PDB entry 3AZL | X-ray diffraction, 2.70 A resolution | chains G and I of the 10 polymer chains in the assembly

Chain G:
Protein: Histone H2A type 1-B/E
Source organism: Homo sapiens
UniProtKB: P04908 (H2A1B_HUMAN); residues 0-129 here correspond to UniProt positions 1-130 (UniProt number = residue number + 1)
Chain sequence (133 residues; each row starts with the number of its first residue; numbers below 1 keep their minus sign (Gly-3 is residue -3)):
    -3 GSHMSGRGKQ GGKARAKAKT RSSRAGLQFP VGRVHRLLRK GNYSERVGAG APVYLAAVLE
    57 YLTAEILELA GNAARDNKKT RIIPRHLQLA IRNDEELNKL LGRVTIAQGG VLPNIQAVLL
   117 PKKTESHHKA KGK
Not modelled in the structure: -3 to 13, 119-129
Differences from the reference sequence: expression tag (-3 to -1)

Chain I:
Molecule: 146-nt DNA strand
Sequence (146 nucleotides; each row starts with the number of its first residue):
     1 ATCAATATCC ACCTGCAGAT TCTACCAAAA GTGTATTTGG AAACTGCTCC ATCAAAAGGC
    61 ATGTTCAGCT GAATTCAGCT GAACATGCCT TTTGATGGAG CAGTTTCCAA ATACACTTTT
   121 GGTAGAATCT GCAGGTGGAT ATTGAT
Not modelled in the structure: 146
Bound ions: Mn2+ site 1 near DG78 (its only coordinating residue here); Mn2+ site 2 near DG100 (its only coordinating residue here); Mn2+ site 3 near DG121 (its only coordinating residue here); Mn2+ site 4 near DA133 (its only coordinating residue here)

How chain G and chain I interact:
Residue-residue contacts - 14 pairs, chain G then chain I:
  Arg29(G) - DG121(I)  phosphate contact
  Arg29(G) - DG122(I)  salt bridge to the phosphate
  Arg42(G) - DA111(I)  hydrogen bond to the sugar
  Arg42(G) - DT112(I)  phosphate contact
  Val43(G) - DA111(I)  sugar contact
  Val43(G) - DT112(I)  hydrogen bond to the phosphate
  Gly44(G) - DA111(I)  phosphate contact
  Ala45(G) - DA111(I)  hydrogen bond to the phosphate
  Lys75(G) - DG131(I)  phosphate contact
  Lys75(G) - DC132(I)  salt bridge to the phosphate
  Thr76(G) - DT130(I)  sugar contact
  Thr76(G) - DG131(I)  hydrogen bond to the phosphate
  Arg77(G) - DT130(I)  hydrogen bond to the sugar
  Arg77(G) - DG131(I)  hydrogen bond to the phosphate
Also at the interface, not in a pair above, chain G (9 interface residues in all): Glu41

In short:
Chain G and chain I form an interface of 9 and 7 residues respectively; the contacts include 6 hydrogen bonds
and 2 salt bridges. Among the polar pairs are Arg42(G)-DA111(I), Arg77(G)-DT130(I) and Val43(G)-DT112(I).
Chain G is Histone H2A type 1-B/E (Homo sapiens) and chain I is a 146-nt DNA strand; the structure, Crystal
Structure of Human Nucleosome Core Particle Containing H4K77Q mutation, was determined by X-ray diffraction,
deposited together with 3AYW, 3AZE, 3AZF, 3AZG, 3AZH, 3AZJ and 3 further entries.
